PDB entry 6BVV | X-ray diffraction, 2.30 A resolution | chains A and B

# Chain A
Name: Importin subunit alpha-3
Organism: Homo sapiens
UniProtKB: O00629 (IMA3_HUMAN); numbering as in UniProt (aligned over 64-521)
Amino-acid sequence (459 residues; numbered 63 to 521; the number before each row is that of its first residue):
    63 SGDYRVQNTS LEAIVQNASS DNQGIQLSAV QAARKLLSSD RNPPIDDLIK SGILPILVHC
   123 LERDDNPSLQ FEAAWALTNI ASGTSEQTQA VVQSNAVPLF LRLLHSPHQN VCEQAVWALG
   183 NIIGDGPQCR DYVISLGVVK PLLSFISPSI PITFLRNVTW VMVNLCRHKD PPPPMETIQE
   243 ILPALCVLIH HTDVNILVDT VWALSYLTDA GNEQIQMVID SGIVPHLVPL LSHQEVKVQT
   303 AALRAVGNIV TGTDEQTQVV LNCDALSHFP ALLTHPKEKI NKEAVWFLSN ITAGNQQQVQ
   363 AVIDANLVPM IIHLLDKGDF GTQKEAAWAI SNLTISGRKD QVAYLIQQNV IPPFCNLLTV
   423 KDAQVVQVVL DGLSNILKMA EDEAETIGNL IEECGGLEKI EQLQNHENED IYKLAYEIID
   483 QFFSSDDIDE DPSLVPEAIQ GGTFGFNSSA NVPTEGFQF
Unresolved in the structure: 63-71, 488-521
Construct notes: expression tag (63)

# Chain B
Name: Protein W
Organism: Nipah virus
UniProtKB: P0C1C7 (W_NIPAV); residues 409-448 here correspond to UniProt positions 411-450 (UniProt number = residue number + 2)
Amino-acid sequence (41 residues; each row starts with the number of its first residue):
   408 SRNIHLLGRK TCLGRRVVQP GMFEDHPPTK KARVSMRRMS N
Unresolved in the structure: 408-418, 443-448
Construct notes: expression tag (408)
Swiss-Prot annotation at these positions:
  - motif: Lys437 to Arg440 (Nuclear localization signal)
From the paper describing this entry:
  - mutagenesis - R422A/R423A, R422D/R423D, K437A/K438A, K437D/K438D: abolished binding to Importin subunit alpha-3 (chain A)

# How chain A and chain B interact
Contacting residue pairs (77):
  Ser100(A) - Arg440(B)
  Ser100(A) - Val441(B)
  Ser100(A) - Ser442(B)  hydrogen bond (backbone-backbone)
  Asp102(A) - Val441(B)
  Phe133(A) - Arg440(B)
  Trp137(A) - Arg440(B)  hydrogen bond (side chain-backbone)
  Asn141(A) - Ala439(B)
  Asn141(A) - Arg440(B)  hydrogen bond (side chain-backbone)
  Ala143(A) - Lys437(B)
  Ser144(A) - Lys437(B)
  Ser144(A) - Lys438(B)
  Ser144(A) - Ala439(B)
  Gly145(A) - Lys437(B)  hydrogen bond (backbone-side chain)
  Thr146(A) - Lys437(B)
  Ser147(A) - Lys437(B)
  Thr150(A) - Lys437(B)  hydrogen bond
  Gln176(A) - Arg440(B)  hydrogen bond
  Trp179(A) - Lys438(B)  hydrogen bond (side chain-backbone)
  Trp179(A) - Ala439(B)
  Trp179(A) - Arg440(B)
  Gly182(A) - Thr436(B)
  Asn183(A) - Lys437(B)
  Asn183(A) - Lys438(B)  hydrogen bond (side chain-backbone)
  Gly186(A) - Thr436(B)
  Asp187(A) - Lys437(B)  salt bridge
  Trp222(A) - Pro435(B)  hydrogen bond (side chain-backbone)
  Trp222(A) - Thr436(B)
  Trp222(A) - Lys437(B)
  Trp222(A) - Lys438(B)
  Asn226(A) - Thr436(B)  hydrogen bond (side chain-backbone)
  Arg229(A) - His433(B)
  Arg229(A) - Pro434(B)  hydrogen bond (side chain-backbone)
  Arg229(A) - Pro435(B)  hydrogen bond (side chain-backbone)
  Arg229(A) - Thr436(B)
  Asp261(A) - Pro434(B)
  Trp264(A) - Phe430(B)
  Trp264(A) - Asp432(B)
  Trp264(A) - His433(B)
  Trp264(A) - Pro434(B)
  Tyr268(A) - His433(B)
  Thr302(A) - Phe430(B)
  Thr302(A) - Asp432(B)
  Arg306(A) - Phe430(B)
  Val312(A) - Arg422(B)  hydrogen bond (backbone-side chain)
  Thr313(A) - Arg422(B)
  Thr313(A) - Arg423(B)
  Gly314(A) - Arg422(B)  hydrogen bond (backbone-side chain)
  Thr315(A) - Arg422(B)
  Asp316(A) - Arg422(B)  salt bridge
  Thr319(A) - Arg422(B)  hydrogen bond
  Lys344(A) - Met429(B)
  Glu345(A) - Met429(B)
  Glu345(A) - Phe430(B)  hydrogen bond (side chain-backbone)
  Trp348(A) - Arg423(B)  hydrogen bond (side chain-backbone)
  Trp348(A) - Val424(B)  hydrogen bond (side chain-backbone)
  Trp348(A) - Val425(B)  hydrophobic
  Trp348(A) - Met429(B)  hydrophobic
  Trp348(A) - Phe430(B)  hydrophobic
  Ser351(A) - Arg423(B)  hydrogen bond
  Asn352(A) - Arg422(B)  hydrogen bond (backbone-side chain)
  Asn352(A) - Arg423(B)  hydrogen bond (side chain-backbone)
  Ala355(A) - Gly421(B)
  Ala355(A) - Arg422(B)
  Gly356(A) - Arg422(B)
  Gln360(A) - Arg422(B)  hydrogen bond
  Glu387(A) - Arg423(B)  salt bridge
  Glu387(A) - Gln426(B)
  Glu387(A) - Met429(B)
  Trp390(A) - Cys419(B)
  Trp390(A) - Arg423(B)
  Ser393(A) - Leu420(B)
  Asn394(A) - Leu420(B)
  Asn394(A) - Gly421(B)  hydrogen bond (side chain-backbone)
  Ile397(A) - Leu420(B)  hydrophobic
  Ile397(A) - Gly421(B)
  Asp433(A) - Leu420(B)
  Asn437(A) - Leu420(B)
Other interface residues (no listed pair), chain A (57 interface residues in all): Arg96, Ser101, Thr140, Val225, Asp271, Lys299, Leu305, Asn310, Ile353, Thr396, Val430
Other interface residues (no listed pair), chain B (22 interface residues in all): Pro427
From the paper, about this interface:
  - interface residues, chain A: Asn352(A), Glu387(A), Asn394(A)
  - interface residues, chain B: Cys419(B)

# Overview
57 residues of chain A and 22 residues of chain B are in contact, with 23 hydrogen bonds and 3 salt bridges.
Polar pairs include Asp187(A)-Lys437(B), Asp316(A)-Arg422(B) and Glu387(A)-Arg423(B). The paper reports that
R422A/R423A, R422D/R423D and K437A/K438A of chain B, among others, abolish binding to Importin subunit alpha-3
(chain A); interface residues Asn352(A), Glu387(A) and Cys419(B) among others.
Chain A is Importin subunit alpha-3 (Homo sapiens) and chain B is Protein W (Nipah virus); the structure,
Nipah virus W protein C-terminus in complex with Importin alpha 3, was determined by X-ray diffraction,
deposited together with 6BW9, 6BWA and 6BWB.
